1R5U - chains C and J of the 11 polymer chains in the assembly; structure by X-ray diffraction, 4.50 A resolution (low resolution: residue-level contacts below are approximate; hydrogen-bond / salt-bridge calls are withheld).

# Chain C
Molecule: DNA-directed RNA polymerase II 45 kDa polypeptide
From: Saccharomyces cerevisiae
Notes: EC 2.7.7.6
Reference sequence: P16370 (RPB3_YEAST); residue numbers follow UniProt; this construct covers 1-318
Chain sequence (318 residues; row label = number of the first residue in the row):
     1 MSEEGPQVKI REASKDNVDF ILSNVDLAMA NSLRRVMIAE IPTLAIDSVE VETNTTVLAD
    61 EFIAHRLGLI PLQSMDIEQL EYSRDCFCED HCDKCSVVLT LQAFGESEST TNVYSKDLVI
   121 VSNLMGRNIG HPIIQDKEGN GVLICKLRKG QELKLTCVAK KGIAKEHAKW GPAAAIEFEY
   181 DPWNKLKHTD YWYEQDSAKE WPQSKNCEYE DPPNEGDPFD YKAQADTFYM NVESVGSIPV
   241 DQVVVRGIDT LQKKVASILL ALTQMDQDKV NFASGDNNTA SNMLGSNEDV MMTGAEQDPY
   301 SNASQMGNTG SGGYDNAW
Not modelled in the structure: 1-2, 269-318
Swiss-Prot annotation at these positions:
  - binding site (Zn(2+)): Cys-86, Cys-88, Cys-92, Cys-95
  - modified residue: Ser-2 (N-acetylserine)
  - natural variant: Ala-30 (A30D: In mutant RPB3-1)
  - mutagenesis: Lys-9 (K9E: Transcript termination readthrough)
Metal / ion sites: Zn2+: Cys-86, Cys-88, Cys-92, Cys-95

# Chain J
Molecule: DNA-directed RNA polymerases I, II, and III 8.3 kDa polypeptide
From: Saccharomyces cerevisiae
Notes: EC 2.7.7.6
Reference sequence: P22139 (RPB10_YEAST); numbering as in UniProt (aligned over 1-70)
Chain sequence (70 residues; each row starts with the number of its first residue):
     1 MIVPVRCFSC GKVVGDKWES YLNLLQEDEL DEGTALSRLG LKRYCCRRMI LTHVDLIEKF
    61 LRYNPLEKRD
Not modelled in the structure: 66-70
Swiss-Prot annotation at these positions:
  - binding site (Zn(2+)): Cys-7, Cys-10, Cys-45, Cys-46
  - cross-link: Lys-59 (Glycyl lysine isopeptide (Lys-Gly) (interchain with G-Cter in ubiquitin))
Metal / ion sites: Zn2+: Cys-7, Cys-10, Cys-45, Cys-46

# Chain C / chain J interface
Pairs across the interface - 37 pairs, chain C then chain J:
  Val-57(C) / Phe-60(J)
  Val-57(C) / Leu-61(J)
  Phe-62(C) / Met-1(J)
  Arg-66(C) / Ile-2(J)
  Arg-66(C) / Val-3(J)
  Arg-66(C) / Val-5(J)
  Leu-69(C) / Val-5(J)
  Leu-69(C) / Arg-6(J)
  Asn-112(C) / Glu-19(J)
  Tyr-114(C) / Glu-19(J)
  Val-142(C) / Val-5(J)
  Val-142(C) / Val-13(J)
  Val-142(C) / Gly-15(J)
  Val-142(C) / Asp-16(J)
  Leu-143(C) / Ile-2(J)
  Leu-143(C) / Gly-15(J)
  Ile-144(C) / Ile-2(J)
  Lys-146(C) / Asp-55(J)
  Lys-146(C) / Ile-57(J)
  Lys-146(C) / Glu-58(J)
  Lys-146(C) / Leu-61(J)
  Leu-147(C) / Leu-61(J)
  Arg-148(C) / Leu-61(J)
  Arg-148(C) / Arg-62(J)
  Arg-148(C) / Asn-64(J)
  Lys-149(C) / Asn-64(J)
  Lys-169(C) / Arg-6(J)
  Gly-171(C) / Arg-6(J)
  Ala-174(C) / Cys-10(J)
  Ala-175(C) / Cys-10(J)
  Ala-175(C) / Arg-43(J)
  Glu-177(C) / Lys-42(J)
  Glu-233(C) / Lys-12(J)
  Glu-233(C) / Arg-43(J)
  Val-235(C) / Arg-6(J)
  Val-235(C) / Gly-11(J)
  Val-235(C) / Val-13(J)
Other interface residues (no listed pair), chain C (29 interface residues in all): Leu-58, Ile-70, Pro-71, Asp-136, Glu-138, Asn-140, Gly-141, Cys-145, Gln-151
Other interface residues (no listed pair), chain J (25 interface residues in all): Pro-4, Ser-20, Tyr-63, Pro-65

# Overview
29 residues of chain C and 25 residues of chain J are in contact. Cys-86(C), Cys-88(C), Cys-92(C) and
Cys-95(C) coordinate Zn2+. From UniProt: 4 Zn2+-binding residues and one mutagenesis site on chain C; 4
Zn2+-binding residues on chain J.
Here chain C is DNA-directed RNA polymerase II 45 kDa polypeptide and chain J is DNA-directed RNA polymerases
I, II, and III 8.3 kDa polypeptide, both from Saccharomyces cerevisiae. Entry 1R5U (RNA polymerase II tfiib
complex) was determined by X-ray diffraction.
